Entry 6Z7M (X-ray diffraction, 1.26 A resolution); this record covers chain AAA.

[Chain AAA]
Protein: Bromodomain-containing protein 4
From: Homo sapiens
Reference sequence: O60885 (BRD4_HUMAN); numbering as in UniProt (aligned over 44-168)
Amino-acid sequence (127 residues; numbered 42 to 168; the number before each row is that of its first residue):
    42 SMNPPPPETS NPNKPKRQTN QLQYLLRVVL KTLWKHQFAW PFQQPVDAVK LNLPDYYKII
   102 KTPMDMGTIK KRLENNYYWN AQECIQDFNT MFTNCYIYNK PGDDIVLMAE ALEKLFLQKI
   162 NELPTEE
Unresolved in the structure: 42, 168
Differences from the reference sequence: expression tag (42-43)
Residues lining bound ligands: QAZ ((3R,4R)-N-cyclohexyl-4-((3-methyl-2-oxo-1,2-dihydro-1,7-naphthyridin-8-yl)amino)piperidine-3-carboxamide): Trp81, Pro82, Phe83, Val87, Leu92, Leu94, Tyr97, Cys136, Tyr139, Asn140, Asp144, Asp145, Ile146, Met149
Curated features (UniProtKB/Swiss-Prot):
  - site: Asn140 (Acetylated histone binding)
  - cross-link: Lys99 (Glycyl lysine isopeptide (Lys-Gly) (interchain with G-Cter in SUMO2))
  - natural variant: Asp145 (D145G: Found in a patient with a neurodevelopmental syndrome; uncertain significance)
  - mutagenesis: Asn140 (N140A: Abolishes binding to acetylated histones)

[In short]
Chain AAA binds compound QAZ. UniProt lists one mutagenesis site.
Chain AAA is Bromodomain-containing protein 4 (Homo sapiens); the structure, N-TERMINAL BROMODOMAIN OF HUMAN
BRD4 (3R,4R)-N-cyclohexyl-4-((3-methyl-2-oxo-1,2-dihydro-1,7-naphthyridin-8-yl)amino)piperidine-3-carboxamide,
was determined by X-ray diffraction (same publication as 6Z7L).
